PDB entry 4YT7 | X-ray diffraction, 2.30 A resolution | chains H and L

# Chain H
Protein: Coagulation factor VII (heavy chain)
Source organism: Homo sapiens
Notes: EC 3.4.21.21
UniProt: P08709 (FA7_HUMAN); the construct lacks a stretch of the UniProt sequence and is renumbered around it, so the offset changes along the chain: 16-35 = UniProt 213-232; 37-60 = UniProt 233-256; 61-129 = UniProt 261-329; 134-147 = UniProt 337-350; 5 more segments
Chain sequence (254 residues; each row starts with the number of its first residue; note: 11 numbers in that range are skipped by the numbering (no residue carries them; nothing is unmodelled there); a row labelled like 60A-60D holds insertion residues (60A, then the next letters in order)):
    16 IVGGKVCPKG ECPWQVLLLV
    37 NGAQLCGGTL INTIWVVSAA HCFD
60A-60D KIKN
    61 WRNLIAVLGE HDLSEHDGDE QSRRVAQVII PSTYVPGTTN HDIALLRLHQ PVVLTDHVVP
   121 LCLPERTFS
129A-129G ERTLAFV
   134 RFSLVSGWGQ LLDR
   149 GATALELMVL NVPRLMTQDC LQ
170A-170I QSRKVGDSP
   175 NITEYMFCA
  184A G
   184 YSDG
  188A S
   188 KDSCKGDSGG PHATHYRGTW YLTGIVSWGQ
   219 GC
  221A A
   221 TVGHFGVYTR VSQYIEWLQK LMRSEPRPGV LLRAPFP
Cystine bridges: Cys-22/Cys-27, Cys-42/Cys-58, Cys-168/Cys-182, Cys-191/Cys-220
Metal / ion sites: Ca2+: Glu-70, Asp-72, Glu-75, Glu-80
Small-molecule neighbours: 4K1 (2-[2-[(R)-[(4-carbamimidoylphenyl)amino]-(5-ethoxy-2-fluoranyl-3-propan-2-yloxy-phenyl)methyl]-1H-imidazol-4-yl]benzamide): Leu-41, Cys-42, His-57, Cys-58, Asp-60, Lys-60A, Thr-98, Thr-99, Asp-102, Pro-170I, Asp-189, Ser-190, Cys-191, Lys-192, Ser-195, Val-213, Ser-214, Trp-215, Gly-216, Gln-217, Gly-219, Cys-220, Gly-226, Val-227
UniProt features mapped onto this chain:
  - active site (Charge relay system): His-57, Asp-102, Ser-195
  - binding site (substrate): Asp-189
  - glycosylation: Asn-175 (N-linked (GlcNAc...) asparagine)

# Chain L
Protein: Coagulation factor VII (light chain)
Source organism: Homo sapiens
Notes: EC 3.4.21.21
UniProt: P08709 (FA7_HUMAN); residues 88-144 here correspond to UniProt positions 148-204 (UniProt number = residue number + 60)
Chain sequence (57 residues; row label = number of the first residue in the row):
    88 QLICVNENGG CEQYCSDHTG TKRSCRCHEG YSLLADGVSC TPTVEYPCGK IPILEKR
Cystine bridges: Cys-91/Cys-102, Cys-98/Cys-112, Cys-114/Cys-127

# How chain H and chain L interact
Pairs across the interface - 45 pairs, chain H then chain L:
  Lys-24(H) with Ile-140(L)
  Gly-25(H) with Ile-138(L)
  Glu-26(H) with Ile-138(L); Ile-140(L); Leu-141(L)
  Trp-29(H) with Gly-136(L); Lys-137(L); Ile-138(L), hydrophobic
  Leu-114(H) with Tyr-133(L)
  Thr-115(H) with Tyr-133(L)
  Asp-116(H) with Tyr-133(L), hydrogen bond; Pro-139(L); Lys-143(L), salt bridge
  Val-119(H) with Pro-134(L); Lys-137(L); Pro-139(L)
  Pro-120(H) with Cys-135(L); Gly-136(L), hydrogen bond (backbone-backbone)
  Cys-122(H) with His-115(L); Cys-135(L), disulfide; Gly-136(L), hydrogen bond (side chain-backbone)
  Leu-123(H) with Tyr-101(L), hydrogen bond (backbone-side chain); His-115(L), hydrogen bond (backbone-side chain)
  Pro-124(H) with Tyr-101(L)
  Glu-125(H) with Tyr-101(L); Arg-113(L), salt bridge
  Phe-128(H) with Asn-95(L); Gln-100(L); Tyr-101(L), hydrophobic
  Arg-129B(H) with Cys-91(L); Val-92(L)
  Thr-129C(H) with Asn-95(L)
  Tyr-203(H) with Glu-99(L)
  Arg-204(H) with Gly-97(L), hydrogen bond (side chain-backbone); Cys-98(L); Glu-99(L)
  Gly-205(H) with Lys-137(L), hydrogen bond (backbone-side chain)
  Thr-206(H) with Tyr-118(L); Cys-135(L); Gly-136(L); Lys-137(L), hydrogen bond
  Trp-207(H) with Gly-136(L), hydrogen bond (backbone-backbone); Ile-138(L)
  Tyr-208(H) with Gln-100(L); Tyr-101(L)
Also at the interface, not in a pair above, chain H (24 interface residues in all): Pro-28, Leu-121
Cross-chain cystine bridges: Cys-122(H)/Cys-135(L)

# Overview
24 residues of chain H face 21 of chain L across their interface; the contacts include 1 disulfide bond, 9
hydrogen bonds and 2 salt bridges. Polar contacts include Asp-116(H)/Lys-143(L), Glu-125(H)/Arg-113(L) and
Asp-116(H)/Tyr-133(L). Ligands of chain H: compound 4K1.
Chain H is Coagulation factor VII (heavy chain) and chain L is Coagulation factor VII (light chain), both from
Homo sapiens; the structure, Factor VIIa in complex with the inhibitor
2-(2-{(R)-[(4-carbamimidoylphenyl)amino][5-ethoxy-2-fluoro-3-(propan-2-yloxy)phenyl]methyl}-1H-imidazol-4-yl)benzamide,
was determined by X-ray diffraction (same publication as 4YT6).
